PDB entry 5U4J | electron microscopy, 3.70 A resolution | chains a and v of the 10 polymer chains in the assembly

[Chain a]
Molecule: 16S rRNA
From: Escherichia coli
Sequence (1533 nucleotides; numbered 2 to 1534; the number before each row is that of its first residue):
     2 AAUUGAAGAG UUUGAUCAUG GCUCAGAUUG AACGCUGGCG GCAGGCCUAA CACAUGCAAG
    62 UCGAACGGUA ACAGGAAGAA GCUUGCUUCU UUGCUGACGA GUGGCGGACG GGUGAGUAAU
   122 GUCUGGGAAA CUGCCUGAUG GAGGGGGAUA ACUACUGGAA ACGGUAGCUA AUACCGCAUA
   182 ACGUCGCAAG ACCAAAGAGG GGGACCUUCG GGCCUCUUGC CAUCGGAUGU GCCCAGAUGG
   242 GAUUAGCUAG UAGGUGGGGU AACGGCUCAC CUAGGCGACG AUCCCUAGCU GGUCUGAGAG
   302 GAUGACCAGC CACACUGGAA CUGAGACACG GUCCAGACUC CUACGGGAGG CAGCAGUGGG
   362 GAAUAUUGCA CAAUGGGCGC AAGCCUGAUG CAGCCAUGCC GCGUGUAUGA AGAAGGCCUU
   422 CGGGUUGUAA AGUACUUUCA GCGGGGAGGA AGGGAGUAAA GUUAAUACCU UUGCUCAUUG
   482 ACGUUACCCG CAGAAGAAGC ACCGGCUAAC UCCGUGCCAG CAGCCXCGGU AAUACGGAGG
   542 GUGCAAGCGU UAAUCGGAAU UACUGGGCGU AAAGCGCACG CAGGCGGUUU GUUAAGUCAG
   602 AUGUGAAAUC CCCGGGCUCA ACCUGGGAAC UGCAUCUGAU ACUGGCAAGC UUGAGUCUCG
   662 UAGAGGGGGG UAGAAUUCCA GGUGUAGCGG UGAAAUGCGU AGAGAUCUGG AGGAAUACCG
   722 GUGGCGAAGG CGGCCCCCUG GACGAAGACU GACGCUCAGG UGCGAAAGCG UGGGGAGCAA
   782 ACAGGAUUAG AUACCCUGGU AGUCCACGCC GUAAACGAUG UCGACUUGGA GGUUGUGCCC
   842 UUGAGGCGUG GCUUCCGGAG CUAACGCGUU AAGUCGACCG CCUGGGGAGU ACGGCCGCAA
   902 GGUUAAAACU CAAAUGAAUU GACGGGGGCC CGCACAAGCG GUGGAGCAUG UGGUUUAAUU
   962 CGAUGXAACG CGAAGAACCU UACCUGGUCU UGACAUCCAC GGAAGUUUUC AGAGAUGAGA
  1022 AUGUGCCUUC GGGAACCGUG AGACAGGUGC UGCAUGGCUG UCGUCAGCUC GUGUUGUGAA
  1082 AUGUUGGGUU AAGUCCCGCA ACGAGCGCAA CCCUUAUCCU UUGUUGCCAG CGGUCCGGCC
  1142 GGGAACUCAA AGGAGACUGC CAGUGAUAAA CUGGAGGAAG GUGGGGAUGA CGUCAAGUCA
  1202 UCAUGGCCCU UACGACCAGG GCUACACACG UGCUACAAUG GCGCAUACAA AGAGAAGCGA
  1262 CCUCGCGAGA GCAAGCGGAC CUCAUAAAGU GCGUCGUAGU CCGGAUUGGA GUCUGCAACU
  1322 CGACUCCAUG AAGUCGGAAU CGCUAGUAAU CGUGGAUCAG AAUGCCACGG UGAAUACGUU
  1382 CCCGGGCCUU GUACACACCG CCCGUXACAC CAUGGGAGUG GGUUGCAAAA GAAGUAGGUA
  1442 GCUUAACCUU CGGGAGGGCG CUUACCACUU UGUGAUUCAU GACUGGGGUG AAGUCGUAAC
  1502 AAGGUAACCG UAGGGGAACC UGCGGUUGGA UCA
Not modelled in the structure: 2-5, 38-501, 576-879, 934-1052, 1087-1189, 1201-1379, 1424-1476
Modified residues: PSU (pseudouridine-5'-monophosphate) at position 516, G7M (N7-methyl-guanosine-5'-monophosphate) at position 527, 2MG (2N-methylguanosine-5'-monophosphate) at position 966, 5MC (5-methylcytidine-5'-monophosphate) at position 967, 2MG (2N-methylguanosine-5'-monophosphate) at position 1207, 4OC (4n,o2'-methylcytidine-5'-monophosphate) at position 1402, 5MC (5-methylcytidine-5'-monophosphate) at position 1407, UR3 (3-methyluridine-5'-monophoshate) at position 1498, 2MG (2N-methylguanosine-5'-monophosphate) at position 1516, MA6 (6N-dimethyladenosine-5'-monophoshate) at position 1518, MA6 (6N-dimethyladenosine-5'-monophoshate) at position 1519

[Chain v]
Protein: Peptide chain release factor 2
From: Escherichia coli
Reference sequence: P07012 (RF2_ECOLI); residue numbers follow UniProt; this construct covers 1-365
Chain sequence (383 residues; each row starts with the number of its first residue; numbers below 1 keep their minus sign (His-17 is residue -17)):
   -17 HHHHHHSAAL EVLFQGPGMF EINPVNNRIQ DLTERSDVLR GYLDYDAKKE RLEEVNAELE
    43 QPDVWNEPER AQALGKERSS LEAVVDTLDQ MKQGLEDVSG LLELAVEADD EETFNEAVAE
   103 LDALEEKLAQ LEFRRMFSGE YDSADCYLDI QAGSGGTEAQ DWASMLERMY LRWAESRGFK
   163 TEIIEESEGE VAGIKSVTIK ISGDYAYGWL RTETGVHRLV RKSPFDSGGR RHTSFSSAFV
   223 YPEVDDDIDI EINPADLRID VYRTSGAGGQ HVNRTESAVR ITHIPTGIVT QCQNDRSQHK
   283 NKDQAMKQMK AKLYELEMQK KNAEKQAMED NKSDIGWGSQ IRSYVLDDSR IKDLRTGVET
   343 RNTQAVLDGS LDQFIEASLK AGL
Not modelled in the structure: -17 to 126, 227-295, 328-365
Construct notes: expression tag (-17 to 0)
Swiss-Prot annotation at these positions:
  - motif: Gly250 to Gln252 (GGQ motif)
  - modified residue: Gln252 (N5-methylglutamine)
  - natural variant: Thr246 (T246A: In strain: BL21 and MRE-600)
  - mutagenesis: Arg200 (R200C: About 50% ribosome rescue activity with ArfA, initial rate), Ser205 (S205C: About 50% ribosome rescue activity with ArfA, initial rate; S205P: No longer forms a detectable complex with TnaC-stalled 70S ribosomes), Pro206 (P206T: No effect on ArfA rescue of stalled ribosomes), Phe221 to Tyr223 (About 5% ribosome rescue activity with ArfA, initial rate), Gln252 (Q252A: No change in complex formation with TnaC-stalled 70S ribosomes; Q252E: Loss of methylation. No longer allows ArfA to rescue stalled ribosomes), Gln322 to Ile323 (About 20% ribosome rescue activity with ArfA, initial rate)

[How chain a and chain v interact]
Pairs across the interface (17):
  C518(a) - Arg200(v)  salt bridge to the phosphate
  C519(a) - Trp319(v)  phosphate contact
  U531(a) - Arg213(v)  salt bridge to the phosphate
  C1054(a) - Lys204(v)  base contact
  C1054(a) - Gly211(v)  hydrogen bond to the base
  C1054(a) - Arg212(v)  base contact
  C1054(a) - Arg213(v)  base contact
  A1196(a) - Ser209(v)  phosphate contact
  A1196(a) - Gly210(v)  phosphate contact
  C1397(a) - Arg212(v)  hydrogen bond to the base
  C1400(a) - Ser209(v)  hydrogen bond to the base
  A1492(a) - Ser136(v)  hydrogen bond to the sugar
  A1493(a) - Ser136(v)  phosphate contact
  A1493(a) - Glu140(v)  base contact
  A1493(a) - His214(v)  hydrogen bond to the base
  U1495(a) - Glu172(v)  phosphate contact
  C1496(a) - Glu172(v)  phosphate contact
Other interface residues (no listed pair), chain a (12 interface residues in all): G530
Other interface residues (no listed pair), chain v (15 interface residues in all): Lys177, Val202, Asp208

[In short]
12 residues of chain a and 15 residues of chain v are in contact; the contacts include 5 hydrogen bonds and 2
salt bridges. Among the polar pairs are C1054(a)-Gly211(v), C1397(a)-Arg212(v) and C1400(a)-Ser209(v). Curated
annotation (UniProt) lists 9 mutagenesis sites on chain v.
Chain a is 16S rRNA and chain v is Peptide chain release factor 2, both from Escherichia coli; the structure,
Structural Basis of Co-translational Quality Control by ArfA and RF2 Bound to Ribosome, was determined by
electron microscopy.
